Entry 7NYJ (X-ray diffraction, 1.81 A resolution); this record covers chain A.

[Chain A]
Protein: Odorant Binding Protein 1 from Varoa destructor, form P3<2>21
Source organism: Varroa destructor
Sequence (147 residues; numbered 1 to 147; the number before each row is that of its first residue):
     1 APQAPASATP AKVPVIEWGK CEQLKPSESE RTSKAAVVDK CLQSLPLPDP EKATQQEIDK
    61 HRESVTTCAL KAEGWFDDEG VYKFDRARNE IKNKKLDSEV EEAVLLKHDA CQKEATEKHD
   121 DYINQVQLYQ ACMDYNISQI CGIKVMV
Not modelled in the structure: 1-10, 50-52
Disulfides: C21-C141, C41-C68, C111-C132
Ion coordination: Ca2+ site 1: E17, E28; Ca2+ site 2: E22, E28, E117; Na+: E57, D121

[In short]
E17 and E28 coordinate Ca2+ site 1. E22, E28 and E117 coordinate Ca2+ site 2.
Chain A is Odorant Binding Protein 1 from Varoa destructor, form P3<2>21 (Varroa destructor); the structure,
Structure of OBP1 from Varroa destructor, form P3<2>21, was determined by X-ray diffraction together with 7NZA
from the same study.
